6VP6 - chains A and B of the 3 polymer chains in the assembly; structure by electron microscopy, 3.47 A resolution.

Chain A (and B):
Molecule: Leucine-rich repeat serine/threonine-protein kinase 2
Source organism: Homo sapiens
Notes: EC 2.7.11.1, 3.6.5.-; chain B of this document is another copy of the same molecule, construct and numbering; everything in this record applies to it too
UniProt: Q5S007 (LRRK2_HUMAN); numbering as in UniProt (aligned over 1327-2527)
Sequence (1201 residues; each row starts with the number of its first residue):
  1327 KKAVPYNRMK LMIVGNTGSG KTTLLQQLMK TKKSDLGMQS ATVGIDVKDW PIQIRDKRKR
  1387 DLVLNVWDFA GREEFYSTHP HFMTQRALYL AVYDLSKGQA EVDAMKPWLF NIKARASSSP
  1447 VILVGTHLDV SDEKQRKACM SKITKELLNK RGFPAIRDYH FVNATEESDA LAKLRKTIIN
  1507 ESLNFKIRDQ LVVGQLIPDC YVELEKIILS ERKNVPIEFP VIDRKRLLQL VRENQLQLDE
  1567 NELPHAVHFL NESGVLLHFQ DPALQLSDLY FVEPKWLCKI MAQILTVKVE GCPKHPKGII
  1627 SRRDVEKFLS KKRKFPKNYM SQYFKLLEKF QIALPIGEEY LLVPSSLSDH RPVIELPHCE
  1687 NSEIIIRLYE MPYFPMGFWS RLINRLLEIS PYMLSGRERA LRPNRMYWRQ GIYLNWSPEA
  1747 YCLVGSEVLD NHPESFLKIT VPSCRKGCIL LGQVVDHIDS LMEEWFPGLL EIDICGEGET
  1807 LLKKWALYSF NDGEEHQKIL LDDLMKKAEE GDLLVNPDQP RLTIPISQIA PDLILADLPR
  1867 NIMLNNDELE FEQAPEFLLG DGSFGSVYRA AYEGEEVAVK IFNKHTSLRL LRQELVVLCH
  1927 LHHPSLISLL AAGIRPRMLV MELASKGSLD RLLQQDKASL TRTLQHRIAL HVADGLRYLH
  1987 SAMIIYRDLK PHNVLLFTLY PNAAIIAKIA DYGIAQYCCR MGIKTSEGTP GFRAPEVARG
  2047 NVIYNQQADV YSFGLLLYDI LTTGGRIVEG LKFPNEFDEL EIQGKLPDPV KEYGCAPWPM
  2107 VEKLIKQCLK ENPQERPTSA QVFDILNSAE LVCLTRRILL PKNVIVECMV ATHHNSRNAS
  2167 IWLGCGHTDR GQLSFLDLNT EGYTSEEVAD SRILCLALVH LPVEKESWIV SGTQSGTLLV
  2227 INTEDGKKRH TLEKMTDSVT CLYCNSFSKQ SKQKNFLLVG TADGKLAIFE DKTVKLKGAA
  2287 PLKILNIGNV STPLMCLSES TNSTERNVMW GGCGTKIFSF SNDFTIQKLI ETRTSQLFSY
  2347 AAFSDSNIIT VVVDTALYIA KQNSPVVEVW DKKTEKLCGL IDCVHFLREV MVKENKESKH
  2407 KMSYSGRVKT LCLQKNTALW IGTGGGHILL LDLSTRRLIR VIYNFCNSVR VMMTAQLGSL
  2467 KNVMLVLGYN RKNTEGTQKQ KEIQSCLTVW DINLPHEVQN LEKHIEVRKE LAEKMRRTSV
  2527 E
Unresolved in the structure: 1327-1329, 1356-1369, 1379-1387, 1407-1411, 1587-1588, 1614-1623, 1721-1726, 1797-1806, 2020-2035, 2161-2164, 2251-2260, 2307-2312, 2398-2407, 2478-2487, 2526-2527 (chain B: 1327-1669, 1721-1726, 1797-1806, 1951-2527)
Modified positions: Thr-1343 (phosphothreonine; TPO)
Ion coordination: Mg2+: Thr-1348 (together with GDP)
Ligand contacts: GDP (guanosine-5'-diphosphate): Asn-1342, Thr-1343, Gly-1344, Ser-1345, Gly-1346, Lys-1347, Thr-1348, Thr-1349, Ala-1396, His-1453, Asp-1455, Val-1456, Val-1488, Asn-1489, Ala-1490, Thr-1491
Curated features (UniProtKB/Swiss-Prot):
  - active site: Asp-1994 (Proton acceptor)
  - binding site (GTP): Gly-1341 to Thr-1348, Asn-2295 to Thr-2298
  - binding site (ATP): Leu-1885, Asp-1887, Gly-1888, Gly-1891, Val-1893, Ala-1904, Lys-1906, Met-1947, Glu-1948, Ala-1950, Ser-1954, Arg-1957, His-1998, Leu-2001, Ala-2016, Asp-2017
  - modified residue: Ser-1444 (Phosphoserine)
From the paper describing this entry:
  - disease-associated variants - R1441C, R1441G, Y1699C: increased localization (citing earlier work)
  - post-translational modification sites: Thr-2524 (citing earlier work)
  - mutagenesis - Y2018F: increased catalytic activity (citing earlier work)

Interface between chain A and chain B:
Pairs across the interface (36; chain A residue first):
  Gln-2220(A) with Arg-1847(B)
  Asp-2243(A) with Arg-1847(B), salt bridge
  Ser-2244(A) with Arg-1847(B)
  Val-2296(A) with Pro-1846(B)
  Ser-2297(A) with Pro-1846(B)
  Arg-2339(A) with Gly-1837(B), hydrogen bond (side chain-backbone)
  Gln-2342(A) with Met-1869(B)
  Leu-2343(A) with Arg-1866(B), hydrogen bond (backbone-side chain); Met-1869(B); Leu-1870(B)
  Phe-2344(A) with Arg-1866(B)
  Ser-2345(A) with Arg-1771(B); Arg-1866(B), hydrogen bond (backbone-side chain)
  Tyr-2346(A) with Cys-1770(B); Arg-1771(B); Cys-1774(B); Ser-1853(B); Pro-1857(B); Ala-1862(B), hydrophobic
  Ala-2347(A) with Ser-1853(B); Ala-1862(B), hydrophobic
  Ala-2348(A) with Ser-1853(B), hydrogen bond (backbone-side chain)
  Phe-2349(A) with Ser-1769(B); Cys-1770(B), hydrophobic
  Asp-2351(A) with Leu-1839(B); Pro-1851(B)
  Arg-2394(A) with Glu-1745(B), salt bridge; Lys-1772(B)
  Met-2408(A) with Pro-1683(B), hydrophobic; His-1684(B); Cys-1685(B); Glu-1686(B); Glu-1689(B)
  Ser-2411(A) with Glu-1689(B)
  Arg-2413(A) with Ser-1688(B), hydrogen bond (side chain-backbone); Glu-1689(B), salt bridge
Other interface residues (no listed pair), chain A (22 interface residues in all): Ala-2268, Asn-2353, Asn-2369
Other interface residues (no listed pair), chain B (27 interface residues in all): Val-1841, Thr-1849, Gln-1854, Asn-1871

In short:
The interface between chain A and chain B involves 22 residues on one side and 27 on the other, with 5
hydrogen bonds and 3 salt bridges. Polar contacts include Asp-2243(A)/Arg-1847(B), Arg-2394(A)/Glu-1745(B) and
Arg-2413(A)/Glu-1689(B). Bound to chain A: GDP. The paper reports that R1441C, R1441G and Y1699C of chain A
increase localization; a modification site at Thr-2524(A).
Chain A and chain B are both Leucine-rich repeat serine/threonine-protein kinase 2 (Homo sapiens); the
structure, Cryo-EM structure of the C-terminal half of the Parkinson's Disease-linked protein Leucine Rich
Repeat Kinase 2 ..., was determined by electron microscopy together with 6VNO and 6VP7 from the same study.
